7ANZ - chains C and D of the 4 polymer chains in the assembly; structure by electron microscopy, 3.60 A resolution.

[Chain C]
Name: Spindle pole body component
Organism: Candida albicans
Reference sequence: Q59PZ2 (Q59PZ2_CANAL); residues 1-871 here = UniProt positions 1-871
Chain sequence (871 residues; row label = number of the first residue in the row):
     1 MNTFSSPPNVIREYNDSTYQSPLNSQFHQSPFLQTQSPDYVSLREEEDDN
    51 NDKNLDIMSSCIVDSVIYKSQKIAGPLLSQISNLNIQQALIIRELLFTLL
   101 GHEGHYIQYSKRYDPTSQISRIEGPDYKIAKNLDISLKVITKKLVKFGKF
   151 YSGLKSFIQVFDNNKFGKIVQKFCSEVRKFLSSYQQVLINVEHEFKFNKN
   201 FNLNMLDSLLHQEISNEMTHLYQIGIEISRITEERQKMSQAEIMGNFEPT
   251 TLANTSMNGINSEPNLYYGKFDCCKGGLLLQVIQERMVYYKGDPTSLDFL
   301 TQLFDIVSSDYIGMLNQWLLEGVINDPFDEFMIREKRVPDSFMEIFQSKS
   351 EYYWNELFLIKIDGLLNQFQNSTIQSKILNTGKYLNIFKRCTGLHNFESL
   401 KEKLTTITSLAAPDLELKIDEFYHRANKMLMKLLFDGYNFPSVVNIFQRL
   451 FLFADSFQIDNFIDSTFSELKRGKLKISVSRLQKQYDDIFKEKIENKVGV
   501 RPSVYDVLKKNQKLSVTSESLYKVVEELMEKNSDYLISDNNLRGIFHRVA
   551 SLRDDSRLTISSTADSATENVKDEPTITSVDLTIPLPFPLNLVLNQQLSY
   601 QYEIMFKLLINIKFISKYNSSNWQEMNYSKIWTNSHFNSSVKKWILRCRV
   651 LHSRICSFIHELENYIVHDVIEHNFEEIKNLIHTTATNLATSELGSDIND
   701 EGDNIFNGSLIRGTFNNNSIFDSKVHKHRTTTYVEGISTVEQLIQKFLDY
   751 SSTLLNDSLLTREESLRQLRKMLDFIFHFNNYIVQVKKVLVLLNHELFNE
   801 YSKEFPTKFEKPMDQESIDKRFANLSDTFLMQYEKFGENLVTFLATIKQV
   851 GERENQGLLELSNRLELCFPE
Disordered / not traced: 1-90, 111-131, 236-264, 337-353, 531-574, 694-736, 803-811

[Chain D]
Name: Spindle pole body component
Organism: Candida albicans
Reference sequence: A0A1D8PS42 (A0A1D8PS42_CANAL); residue numbers follow UniProt; this construct covers 1-785
Chain sequence (785 residues; row label = number of the first residue in the row):
     1 MALNKVQLIKLYSNRLVKSLVPVEFGEAFIQSIINDLQTTLLNTSSEEQN
    51 LSIIINKLKMQFLSNNLKNEWVEFQNIVNSLSKFKSLDQICNYLAFLDAL
   101 RDEKPEDILSTSTASLSPGKQNLMINTVNTALTLSQLIEPYYDTLSEQTI
   151 LTYLPYTMLGSDSKIFTFSNNYTRLEIPKDINNSFSSLLREVFEFAILYK
   201 QLAIVVDRYKGTLVSAIKTAYIAILEAQLNKYVNDINNIFNNKPNSILVV
   251 YNSIFPWISILRFLYRVSNRLNRLDGYEFLTFIYSFTNHGDPKIRGIAVT
   301 AFTEVVKPYYNIVEHWIVKGELIDNNNEFFIIFDQEQNEFNSIIKLLPKK
   351 IPAFIKSSDKIFQIGKTLIFLNKYCRELKWVNQYNVKYSAILFNNHQGLA
   401 SMTTNEMIKLIDSQYNEILTFLTQIIQGNNKLFTHVYNFKRFYFMETNDF
   451 IDAIMVKGKDVFNESSVNISSTYLRKVLQDAIQISSVKNFEYVDRLDSRV
   501 LNPQHGNLGWESFTIEYKIDDLPMSYLFEGHQHLQYLKMFHFLWKLRQLN
   551 NLLNWHFEMFNELNHNVVTKLSSRNRRPLAKSLSIITSIRFHFTQFLNEL
   601 IAYLSYDVIEENFQQHIVRKLFYNKNDQDLLLNKSFMNLSEIDPNNDLPK
   651 FNVNLLTIDELVELHGTYIDSIINSSLLNEKLKGNETNISYIDQIFNILQ
   701 TIFNFINTSQEFYSLVVTFGLLVRSDSNANKIELEQDQEDLEFQLHKIKR
   751 KIYKDIYQHDYKRQLNDLKNDLNRDYNLKDLSKLL
Disordered / not traced: 1-149, 628-629, 639-646, 680-686, 727-732

[Chain C / chain D interface]
Pairs across the interface - 53 pairs, chain C then chain D:
  R93(C) - S184(D)  hydrogen bond
  F97(C) - S184(D)
  F97(C) - L188(D)  hydrophobic
  L100(C) - L188(D)  hydrophobic
  L100(C) - L248(D)  hydrophobic
  H102(C) - S187(D)  hydrogen bond (side chain-backbone)
  H102(C) - L188(D)
  H102(C) - E191(D)  salt bridge
  H105(C) - N182(D)
  H105(C) - N183(D)
  H105(C) - S184(D)  hydrogen bond (side chain-backbone)
  D162(C) - D291(D)
  N164(C) - S285(D)
  N164(C) - H289(D)
  Q171(C) - H289(D)  hydrogen bond
  Q171(C) - G290(D)
  Q171(C) - D291(D)
  S175(C) - D291(D)
  S175(C) - P292(D)
  R178(C) - S259(D)  hydrogen bond
  R178(C) - D291(D)  salt bridge
  R178(C) - K293(D)
  L181(C) - F255(D)  hydrophobic
  S182(C) - F255(D)
  Q185(C) - Y251(D)
  Q185(C) - N252(D)  hydrogen bond (backbone-side chain)
  Q186(C) - N252(D)
  L188(C) - L248(D)  hydrophobic
  I189(C) - N252(D)
  E192(C) - N245(D)  hydrogen bond
  F388(C) - F636(D)  hydrophobic
  T392(C) - L632(D)
  T392(C) - M637(D)
  L394(C) - M637(D)  hydrophobic
  H395(C) - I408(D)
  K432(C) - F636(D)
  D436(C) - N633(D)
  G437(C) - N633(D)
  Y438(C) - L631(D)
  Y438(C) - L632(D)  hydrophobic
  N496(C) - Y623(D)
  N496(C) - N624(D)  hydrogen bond (backbone-backbone)
  K497(C) - F622(D)
  K497(C) - Y623(D)  hydrogen bond
  V498(C) - F622(D)  hydrogen bond (backbone-backbone)
  V498(C) - Y623(D)
  V498(C) - N624(D)
  V498(C) - N652(D)
  R501(C) - L630(D)  hydrogen bond (side chain-backbone)
  R501(C) - L632(D)  hydrogen bond (side chain-backbone)
  P502(C) - L631(D)
  V504(C) - L631(D)  hydrophobic
  V507(C) - L631(D)  hydrophobic
Other interface residues (no listed pair), chain C (41 interface residues in all): E103, K155, N163, K168, K172, P327, E398, L433, S503
Other interface residues (no listed pair), chain D (34 interface residues in all): P256, N288, N405, K634, F651
From the paper, about this interface:
  - interface residues, chain C: V498(C)
  - interface residues, chain D: N626(D), L630(D), L631(D), L632(D), F636(D), M637(D)

[Overview]
Chain C and chain D form an interface of 41 and 34 residues respectively, with 12 hydrogen bonds and 2 salt
bridges. Among the polar pairs are H102(C)-E191(D), R178(C)-D291(D) and R93(C)-S184(D). From the paper:
interface residues V498(C) and N626(D) among others.
Chain C is Spindle pole body component and chain D is Spindle pole body component, both from Candida albicans;
the structure, Structure of the Candida albicans gamma-Tubulin Small Complex, was determined by electron
microscopy.
